Entry 6XYW (electron microscopy, 3.86 A resolution); this record covers chains AD and 1 of the 89 polymer chains in the assembly.

== Chain AD ==
Name: Ribosomal protein L35
From: Arabidopsis thaliana
Reference sequence: Q8LAA7 (Q8LAA7_ARATH); numbering as in UniProt (aligned over 1-173)
Sequence (173 residues; each row starts with the number of its first residue):
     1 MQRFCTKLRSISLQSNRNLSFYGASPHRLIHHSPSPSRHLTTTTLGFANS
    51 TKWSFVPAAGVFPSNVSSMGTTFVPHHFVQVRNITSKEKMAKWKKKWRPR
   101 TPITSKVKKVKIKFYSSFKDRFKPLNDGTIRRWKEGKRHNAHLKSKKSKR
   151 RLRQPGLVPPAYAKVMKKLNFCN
Not modelled in the structure: 1-109, 170-173

== Chain 1 ==
Molecule: 2842-nt RNA strand
From: Arabidopsis thaliana
Sequence (2842 nucleotides; numbered 16 to 3161; 304 numbers in that range are skipped by the numbering (no residue carries them; nothing is unmodelled there); the number before each row is that of its first residue):
    16 GAAUGCAUUGGAUGGAUGCCCGGGCAUUGAGAAGGAAGGACGCUUUCAGA
    66 GGCGAAAGGCCAUGGGGAGAUACCGUCUGUGAUCCAUGGAUCUCCGAUCG
   116 GGAAACCGUAUCCAAGCUCCGUGGCUAGUCUGCGCUCUUUGGACUUUGAA
   166 AACUUAGCGAACUGAAACAUCUAAGUAGCUAAAGGAAGGGAAAUCAACCG
   216 AGACCCCGUUAGUAGCGGCGAGCGAGAGCGGAUUUGGGAUUUUAAGAAAA
   266 AGAAAGACGAAG
   295 CACUUCUUUUUCGCCAGGUUU
   420 ACUGUAAUUGUGAAAAGGUUGGAAGAUCUGGCCAAAGAAGGUGAUAGCCC
   470 CGUAGAUUCGUUCCUAUGGUUCGAUCCUUCCCAGUAAAACGCGGCGUGUU
   520 CGAAUUCUGAUCGCUUUUACGCGAGAAAGGGGGACCACCCUCUAAGCCUA
   570 AGUAUUCCUCAAUGACCGAUAGCGUACAAGUACCGUGAGGGAAAGGUGAA
   620 AAGAACCCUAUGACGGGAGUGCAAUAGAGAACCUGAGAUCCGAUGCGAAC
   670 AAUCAGUCGAAGGAGUAGUCAAGCGCACUCACUCUAACGGCGUACCUUUU
   720 GCAUGAUGGGUCAGCGAGGAAAUGGGAAGAGCGGCUUAAGCCAUUAGGUG
   770 UAGGCGCUUUCCAAAGGUGGAAUCUUCUAGUUCUUCCUAUUUGACCCGAA
   820 ACCGAUCGAUCUAGCCAUGAGCAGGUUGAAGAGAGCUCUAACAGGCCUUG
   870 GAGGACCGAACCCACGUAUGUGGCAAAAUACGGGGAUGACUUGUGGCUAG
   920 GGGUGAAAGGCCAACCAAGAUCGGAUAUAGCUGGUUUUCCGCGAAAUCUA
   970 UUUCAGUAGAGCGUAUGAUGUCGAUGGCCCGAGGUAGAGCACUCAAUGGG
  1020 CUAGGGUGG
  1040 CUUACCAACCCCAGGGAAACUCCGAAUACAGGCCGUUCUCGUUUGUACAG
  1090 ACAGACUUUUGGGGUGCUAAGAUCCAAAGUCGAGAGGGAAACAGCCCAGA
  1140 UCGUACGCUAAGGUCCCUAAGCAAUCACUUAGUGGAAAAGGAAGUGAUCG
  1190 AGCGAUGACAACCAGGAGGUGGGCUUGGAAGCAGCCAUCCUUUGAAGAAA
  1240 GCGUAAUAGCUCACUGGUCUAGCUCCAUGGCACCGAAAAUGUAUCAGGGC
  1290 UCAAGUGAUUCACCGAAGCGACGAGACCUUGAAAGCUGCUUUUUCAAGUG
  1340 UCAGUAGCGGAACGUUCUGUCAAUCGGGGAAGGUUUUUGGUGACAAGACC
  1390 UGGAGAUAUCAGAAGUGAGAAUGCUGACAUGAGUAACGAUAAAUCCUGUG
  1440 AAAAACACGAUCGCCUGCCAGUGGAAGGCUUUCUGCGUUCAGUCAAUCUA
  1490 CGCAGAGUGAAUCGGUCCCUAAGGAACCCCCGAAAGGGCUGCCGUCCGAU
  1540 GGGUACACGAAAGUGACGAAGUUGCUUUGACUACAAAACCAUGCCUCUCU
  1590 CUUGGAGCGAAUUGGAUGAUCGGGCCGAGGGCAGCGUAGCGCCUCUUCCC
  1640 CUCACUCUCCUUUCUCCAAUAUGAACCUUGAGUCAUCAAAG
  1835 GCGAGUCUGUUUAUAGUCGCGACUCUUGUCAUAGUCAAGAAGGUUGAAAC
  1885 UUCCAGGAAAAAACUUCGAAUUGGGAGGGCGAUCCUCCCGGUGAACUGAC
  1935 CGUACCCCAAACCGACACAGGUGAACAAGUAGAGUAUACUAGGGCGCUUG
  1985 AGAGAACCAUGUCGAAGGAACUCGGCAAAAUGACCCCGUAACUUCGGGAG
  2035 AAGGGGUGCUCUCCUAUCUUUUGAUUAGGAAAGCGGCACAUACCAGGGGG
  2085 UAGCGACUGUUUAUUAAAAACACAGGACUCUGCUAAGUGGUAACACGAUG
  2135 UAUAGAGUCUGACACCUGCCCGGUGCUGGAAAGUCAAAAGGAGAAGUGUU
  2185 AUAAGCUUUGAAUGGAAGCCCCGGUAAACGGCGGCAGUAACUCUAACUGU
  2235 CCUAAGGUAGCGAAAUUCCUUGUCGCAUAAGUAGCGACCUGCACGAAUGG
  2285 UGUAACGACUGCCCCGCUGUCUCCGACAUGGACCCGGUGAAAUUGAAUUC
  2335 UCCGUGAAGAUGCGGAGUACCAACGGCUAGACGGUAAGACCCCGUGCACC
  2385 UUCACUAUAGCUUCGCAGUGACAACCUUGAUCGAAUGUGUAGGAUAGGUG
  2435 GGAGGUCGUGACAUAGAAGGACCAAUCCUGAAAGACCACUCUUUCGUCUA
  2485 AGGGUGCCUAACCGCCGC
  2521 GGCGGGACACUGCGAGGUGGGUAGUUUAUCUGGGGCGGAUGCCUCCUAAA
  2571 GAGUAACGGAGGUGUGCGAAGGUAGGCUCAAGCUAAGAUUCUGCUCGUGA
  2621 GCGUAAUGGUAUAAGCCUGCCUGACUGUGAGACCGACUGGUCGAACAGAG
  2671 ACGAAAGUCGGCCAUAGUGAUCCGGGAGUCCCGUGUGGAAGGGCUCUCGC
  2721 UCAACGGAUCAAAGGUACGCCGGGGAUAACAGGCUGAUGACUCCCAAGAG
  2771 CUCUUAUCGACGGAGUCGUUUGGCACCUCGAUGUCGACUCAUCACAUCCU
  2821 GGGGUUGAAGAAGGUCCCAAGGGUUCGGUUGUUCGCCGAUUCAAGUGGUA
  2871 CGUGAGUUGGGUUUAGAACGUCGUGAGACAGUUCGGUUCCUAUCUACCGU
  2921 UGGUGUUAAAGGGAGAACUGCGAGGAGCCAACCCUAGUACGAGAGGACUG
  2971 GGUUGGGCCAACCUAUGGUGUACCGGUUGUUAUGCCAAUAGCAGCGCCGG
  3021 GCAGCUAAGUUGGUAUGGAAGAACUGCUGCUUAGCGGGAAAUCCUUCUCU
  3071 AUACAAGUUCUCGGAACAGGUUUUAGAACAGAACUUCGAUAGGCGGGAGG
  3121 UGGAAGCACCGCGAGGUGUGAAGCCAUCUCGUACUAAACGA

== Chain AD / chain 1 interface ==
Pairs across the interface (85; chain AD residue first):
  Val-110(AD) / A741(1)  hydrogen bond to the sugar
  Val-110(AD) / U742(1)  sugar contact
  Lys-111(AD) / U225(1)  salt bridge to the phosphate
  Lys-111(AD) / A226(1)  hydrogen bond to the sugar
  Lys-111(AD) / G227(1)  salt bridge to the phosphate
  Lys-111(AD) / U742(1)  sugar contact
  Ile-112(AD) / G227(1)  base contact
  Ile-112(AD) / U742(1)  sugar contact
  Lys-113(AD) / C238(1)  salt bridge to the phosphate
  Lys-113(AD) / G239(1)  hydrogen bond to the base
  Phe-114(AD) / U228(1)  phosphate contact
  Tyr-115(AD) / A236(1)  phosphate contact
  Ser-116(AD) / G232(1)  base contact
  Ser-116(AD) / A236(1)  phosphate contact
  Ser-116(AD) / G237(1)  hydrogen bond to the base
  Ser-116(AD) / C238(1)  base contact
  Ser-117(AD) / G235(1)  phosphate contact
  Ser-117(AD) / A236(1)  phosphate contact
  Lys-119(AD) / A229(1)  salt bridge to the phosphate
  Lys-119(AD) / G230(1)  hydrogen bond to the base
  Lys-119(AD) / G239(1)  base contact
  Asp-120(AD) / G232(1)  base contact
  Asp-120(AD) / C234(1)  sugar contact
  Arg-121(AD) / G235(1)  salt bridge to the phosphate
  Arg-121(AD) / U2691(1)  sugar contact
  Arg-121(AD) / C2692(1)  sugar contact
  Leu-125(AD) / C780(1)  phosphate contact
  Arg-131(AD) / C781(1)  salt bridge to the phosphate
  Arg-132(AD) / U2658(1)  salt bridge to the phosphate
  Arg-132(AD) / G2659(1)  salt bridge to the phosphate
  Trp-133(AD) / A782(1)  sugar contact
  Lys-134(AD) / G2659(1)  phosphate contact
  Glu-135(AD) / U2658(1)  phosphate contact
  Glu-135(AD) / G2659(1)  phosphate contact
  Gly-136(AD) / A2690(1)  hydrogen bond to the phosphate
  Gly-136(AD) / U2691(1)  hydrogen bond to the phosphate
  Lys-137(AD) / U2691(1)  hydrogen bond to the phosphate
  Lys-137(AD) / C2716(1)  salt bridge to the phosphate
  Lys-137(AD) / U2717(1)  phosphate contact
  Arg-138(AD) / U2691(1)  phosphate contact
  Arg-138(AD) / C2692(1)  salt bridge to the phosphate
  Arg-138(AD) / U2717(1)  base contact
  Arg-138(AD) / C2718(1)  hydrogen bond to the base
  His-139(AD) / A2690(1)  salt bridge to the phosphate
  His-139(AD) / U2691(1)  salt bridge to the phosphate
  His-139(AD) / C2718(1)  base contact
  His-139(AD) / G2719(1)  base contact
  His-139(AD) / C2720(1)  hydrogen bond to the base
  Asn-140(AD) / G2689(1)  hydrogen bond to the sugar
  Asn-140(AD) / C2718(1)  base contact
  Ala-141(AD) / U2717(1)  phosphate contact
  Ala-141(AD) / C2718(1)  phosphate contact
  His-142(AD) / C2718(1)  salt bridge to the phosphate
  His-142(AD) / G2719(1)  salt bridge to the phosphate
  Leu-143(AD) / U2688(1)  phosphate contact
  Leu-143(AD) / G2689(1)  phosphate contact
  Lys-144(AD) / G2660(1)  phosphate contact
  Lys-146(AD) / C2645(1)  salt bridge to the phosphate
  Lys-146(AD) / U2646(1)  phosphate contact
  Lys-146(AD) / G2681(1)  phosphate contact
  Lys-147(AD) / G2649(1)  hydrogen bond to the base
  Lys-147(AD) / C2662(1)  phosphate contact
  Lys-147(AD) / G2663(1)  hydrogen bond to the base
  Ser-148(AD) / G2660(1)  phosphate contact
  Ser-148(AD) / U2661(1)  phosphate contact
  Arg-150(AD) / U2648(1)  hydrogen bond to the base
  Arg-150(AD) / G2649(1)  hydrogen bond to the base
  Arg-151(AD) / U2661(1)  salt bridge to the phosphate
  Leu-152(AD) / G2660(1)  phosphate contact
  Arg-153(AD) / U2648(1)  salt bridge to the phosphate
  Arg-153(AD) / U2715(1)  phosphate contact
  Arg-153(AD) / C2716(1)  salt bridge to the phosphate
  Pro-159(AD) / C2657(1)  phosphate contact
  Ala-161(AD) / G978(1)  phosphate contact
  Ala-161(AD) / A979(1)  phosphate contact
  Tyr-162(AD) / G978(1)  hydrogen bond to the sugar
  Tyr-162(AD) / A2656(1)  base contact
  Lys-164(AD) / U1085(1)  salt bridge to the phosphate
  Lys-164(AD) / A1086(1)  salt bridge to the phosphate
  Lys-167(AD) / G744(1)  phosphate contact
  Lys-167(AD) / G745(1)  salt bridge to the phosphate
  Lys-167(AD) / A1086(1)  salt bridge to the phosphate
  Lys-168(AD) / G743(1)  sugar contact
  Lys-168(AD) / G744(1)  sugar contact
  Lys-168(AD) / C1087(1)  salt bridge to the phosphate
Also at the interface, not in a pair above, chain AD (46 interface residues in all): Lys-123, Asn-126, Ser-145, Lys-149, Gln-154, Pro-155, Leu-169
Also at the interface, not in a pair above, chain 1 (58 interface residues in all): C231, U778, U779, A783, A808, U809, G2647, G2680

== Summary ==
46 residues of chain AD face 58 of chain 1 across their interface; the contacts include 16 hydrogen bonds and
23 salt bridges. Polar contacts include Lys-113(AD)/G239(1), Ser-116(AD)/G237(1) and Lys-119(AD)/G230(1).
Here chain AD is Ribosomal protein L35 and chain 1 is a 2842-nt RNA strand, both from Arabidopsis thaliana.
Entry 6XYW (Structure of the plant mitochondrial ribosome) was determined by electron microscopy.
